2GW4 - chains B and D of the 4 polymer chains in the assembly; structure by X-ray diffraction, 1.60 A resolution.

== Chain B (and D) ==
Molecule: Kaede
Organism: Trachyphyllia geoffroyi
Notes: chain D of this document is another copy of the same molecule, construct and numbering; everything in this record applies to it too
Sequence (162 residues; each row starts with the number of its first residue; note: 1 number in that range is skipped by the numbering (no residue carries it; nothing is unmodelled there)):
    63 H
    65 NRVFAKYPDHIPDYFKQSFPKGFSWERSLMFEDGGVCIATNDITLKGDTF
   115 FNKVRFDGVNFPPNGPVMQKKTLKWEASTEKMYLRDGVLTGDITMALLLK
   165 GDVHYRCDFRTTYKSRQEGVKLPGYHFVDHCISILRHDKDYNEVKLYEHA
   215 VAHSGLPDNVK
Disordered / not traced: 221-225
Construct notes: chromophore (63, 63, 63)
Modified positions: His63 (2-[(4Z)-4-[(4-hydroxyphenyl)methylidene]-2-[(E)-2-(1H-imidazol-4-yl)ethenyl]-5-oxidanylidene-imidazol-1-yl]ethanoic acid; RC7)
Covalently attached groups: covalent link His63-Asn65
Bound ions: Ni2+ near His201 (its only coordinating residue here)
Reported in the primary citation:
  - catalytic residues: Glu212 (proposed by the authors, not directly observed)
  - mutagenesis - E212Q: abolished catalytic activity

== How chain B and chain D interact ==
Contacting residue pairs (35; chain B residue first):
  Glu96(B) - Arg149(D)  salt bridge
  Glu140(B) - Tyr189(D)
  Ala141(B) - Phe191(D)
  Ser142(B) - Lys145(D)
  Thr143(B) - Thr143(D)
  Thr143(B) - Lys145(D)
  Lys145(B) - Ser142(D)
  Lys145(B) - Thr143(D)
  Lys145(B) - Thr158(D)  hydrogen bond (side chain-backbone)
  Tyr147(B) - His168(D)
  Tyr147(B) - Arg170(D)
  Arg149(B) - Glu96(D)  salt bridge
  Arg149(B) - Arg170(D)
  Asp156(B) - Thr158(D)
  Asp156(B) - Arg170(D)  salt bridge
  Ile157(B) - Thr158(D)
  Thr158(B) - Lys145(D)  hydrogen bond (backbone-side chain)
  Thr158(B) - Asp156(D)
  Thr158(B) - Ile157(D)
  Thr158(B) - Thr158(D)  hydrogen bond
  Ala160(B) - Tyr189(D)
  His168(B) - Tyr147(D)
  His168(B) - Tyr189(D)
  Arg170(B) - Tyr147(D)
  Arg170(B) - Arg149(D)
  Arg170(B) - Asp156(D)  salt bridge
  Tyr189(B) - Glu140(D)
  Tyr189(B) - Ala160(D)
  Tyr189(B) - His168(D)
  Phe191(B) - Ala141(D)
  Cys195(B) - Leu220(D)  hydrophobic
  His213(B) - Leu220(D)
  Leu220(B) - His194(D)
  Leu220(B) - Cys195(D)
  Leu220(B) - His213(D)
Other interface residues (no listed pair), chain B (21 interface residues in all): Asp172, Arg174
Other interface residues (no listed pair), chain D (22 interface residues in all): Asp172, Arg174

== Summary ==
21 residues of chain B and 22 residues of chain D are in contact, with 3 hydrogen bonds and 4 salt bridges.
Polar pairs include Glu96(B)-Arg149(D), Asp156(B)-Arg170(D) and Lys145(B)-Thr158(D). From the paper: the
catalytic residue Glu212(B); E212Q of chain B abolishes catalytic activity.
Chain B and chain D are both Kaede (Trachyphyllia geoffroyi); the structure, Crystal structure of stony coral
fluorescent protein Kaede, red form, was determined by X-ray diffraction, deposited together with 2GW3.
